Entry 7MT2 (electron microscopy, 2.76 A resolution); this record covers chains a and d of the 54 polymer chains in the assembly.

== Chain a ==
Molecule: 16S rRNA
Source organism: Mycobacterium tuberculosis H37Rv
Sequence (1537 nucleotides; numbered 1 to 1537; the number before each row is that of its first residue):
     1 UUUUGUUUGG AGAGUUUGAU CCUGGCUCAG GACGAACGCU GGCGGCGUGC UUAACACAUG
    61 CAAGUCGAAC GGAAAGGUCU CUUCGGAGAU ACUCGAGUGG CGAACGGGUG AGUAACACGU
   121 GGGUGAUCUG CCCUGCACUU CGGGAUAAGC CUGGGAAACU GGGUCUAAUA CCGGAUAGGA
   181 CCACGGGAUG CAUGUCUUGU GGUGGAAAGC GCUUUAGCGG UGUGGGAUGA GCCCGCGGCC
   241 UAUCAGCUUG UUGGUGGGGU GACGGCCUAC CAAGGCGACG ACGGGUAGCC GGCCUGAGAG
   301 GGUGUCCGGC CACACUGGGA CUGAGAUACG GCCCAGACUC CUACGGGAGG CAGCAGUGGG
   361 GAAUAUUGCA CAAUGGGCGC AAGCCUGAUG CAGCGACGCC GCGUGGGGGA UGACGGCCUU
   421 CGGGUUGUAA ACCUCUUUCA CCAUCGACGA AGGUCCGGGU UCUCUCGGAU UGACGGUAGG
   481 UGGAGAAGAA GCACCGGCCA ACUACGUGCC AGCAGCCXCG GUAAUACGUA GGGUGCGAGC
   541 GUUGUCCGGA AUUACUGGGC GUAAAGAGCU CGUAGGUGGU UUGUCGCGUU GUUCGUGAAA
   601 UCUCACGGCU UAACUGUGAG CGUGCGGGCG AUACGGGCAG ACUAGAGUAC UGCAGGGGAG
   661 ACUGGAAUUC CUGGUGUAGC GGUGGAAUGC GCAGAUAUCA GGAGGAACAC CGGUGGCGAA
   721 GGCGGGUCUC UGGGCAGUAA CUGACGCUGA GGAGCGAAAG CGUGGGGAGC GAACAGGAUU
   781 AGAUACCCUG GUAGUCCACG CCGUAAACGG UGGGUACUAG GUGUGGGUUU CCUUCCUUGG
   841 GAUCCGUGCC GUAGCUAACG CAUUAAGUAC CCCGCCUGGG GAGUACGGCC GCAAGGCUAA
   901 AACUCAAAGG AAUUGACGGG GGCCCGCACA AGCGGCGGAG CAUGUGGAUU AAUUCGAUGX
   961 AACGCGAAGA ACCUUACCUG GGUUUGACAU GCACAGGACG CGUCUAGAGA UAGGCGUUCC
  1021 CUUGUGGCCU GUGUGCAGGU GGUGCAUGGC UGUCGUCAGC UCGUGUCGUG AGAUGUUGGG
  1081 UUAAGUCCCG CAACGAGCGC AACCCUUGUC UCAUGUUGCC AGCACGUAAU GGUGGGGACU
  1141 CGUGAGAGAC UGCCGGGGUC AACUCGGAGG AAGGUGGGGA UGACGUCAAG UCAUCAUGCC
  1201 CCUUAUGUCC AGGGCUUCAC ACAUGCUACA AUGGCCGGUA CAAAGGGCUG CGAUGCCGCG
  1261 AGGUUAAGCG AAUCCUUAAA AGCCGGUCUC AGUUCGGAUC GGGGUCUGCA ACUCGACCCC
  1321 GUGAAGUCGG AGUCGCUAGU AAUCGCAGAU CAGCAACGCU GCGGUGAAUA CGUUCCCGGG
  1381 CCUUGUACAC ACCGCCCGUC ACGUCAUGAA AGUCGGUAAC ACCCGAAGCC AGUGGCCUAA
  1441 CCCUCGGGAG GGAGCUGUCG AAGGUGGGAU CGGCGAUUGG GACGAAGUCG UAACAAGGUA
  1501 GCCGUACCGG AAGGUGCGGC UGGAUCACCU CCUUUCU
Disordered / not traced: 1-7, 1527-1537
Modified residues: G7M (N7-methyl-guanosine-5'-monophosphate) at position 518, 2MG (2N-methylguanosine-5'-monophosphate) at position 959, 5MC (5-methylcytidine-5'-monophosphate) at position 960, 4OC (4n,o2'-methylcytidine-5'-monophosphate) at position 1395, UR3 (3-methyluridine-5'-monophoshate) at position 1491, MA6 (6N-dimethyladenosine-5'-monophoshate) at position 1511, MA6 (6N-dimethyladenosine-5'-monophoshate) at position 1512
Ion coordination: Mg2+ site 1 near U15 (its only coordinating residue here); Mg2+ site 2 near G24 (its only coordinating residue here); Mg2+ site 3: U51, G110; Mg2+ site 4 near A56 (its only coordinating residue here); Mg2+ site 5 near G95 (its only coordinating residue here); Mg2+ site 6 near A104 (its only coordinating residue here); Mg2+ site 7 near C105 (its only coordinating residue here); Mg2+ site 8: A111, G112, G288; Mg2+ site 9 near A167 (its only coordinating residue here); Mg2+ site 10 near G205 (its only coordinating residue here); Mg2+ site 11 near A207 (its only coordinating residue here); Mg2+ site 12 near U255 (its only coordinating residue here); 57 more Mg2+ sites not listed

== Chain d ==
Name: 30S ribosomal protein S4
Source organism: Mycobacterium tuberculosis (strain ATCC 25618 / H37Rv)
Reference sequence: P9WH35 (RS4_MYCTU); residues 1-201 here = UniProt positions 1-201
Sequence (201 residues; row label = number of the first residue in the row):
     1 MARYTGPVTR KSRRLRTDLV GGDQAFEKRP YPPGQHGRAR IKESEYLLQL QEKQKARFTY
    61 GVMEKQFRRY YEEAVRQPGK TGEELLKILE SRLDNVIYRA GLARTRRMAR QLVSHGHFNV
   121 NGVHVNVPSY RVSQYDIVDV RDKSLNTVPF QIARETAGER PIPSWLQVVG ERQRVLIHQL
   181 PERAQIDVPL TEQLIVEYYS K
Disordered / not traced: 1

== Chain a / chain d interface ==
Pairs across the interface (108; chain a residue first):
  A11(a) / Gln-49(d)  hydrogen bond to the base
  A11(a) / Glu-197(d)  hydrogen bond to the base
  A11(a) / Ser-200(d)  base contact
  A11(a) / Lys-201(d)  base contact
  C400(a) / Arg-69(d)  salt bridge to the phosphate
  G401(a) / Gln-66(d)  phosphate contact
  G401(a) / Ser-129(d)  hydrogen bond to the phosphate
  C402(a) / Gln-66(d)  phosphate contact
  C402(a) / Ser-114(d)  phosphate contact
  C402(a) / Pro-128(d)  sugar contact
  C402(a) / Ser-129(d)  hydrogen bond to the phosphate
  G403(a) / Ala-2(d)  hydrogen bond to the base
  G403(a) / Arg-3(d)  phosphate contact
  G403(a) / Arg-110(d)  salt bridge to the phosphate
  G403(a) / Ser-114(d)  hydrogen bond to the phosphate
  G403(a) / Pro-128(d)  phosphate contact
  U404(a) / Ala-2(d)  base contact
  U404(a) / Arg-3(d)  salt bridge to the phosphate
  G405(a) / Arg-3(d)  sugar contact
  G405(a) / Gln-111(d)  hydrogen bond to the sugar
  G406(a) / Arg-3(d)  salt bridge to the phosphate
  G406(a) / Arg-107(d)  salt bridge to the phosphate
  G406(a) / Met-108(d)  sugar contact
  G406(a) / Gln-111(d)  hydrogen bond to the sugar
  G407(a) / Arg-104(d)  phosphate contact
  G407(a) / Thr-105(d)  hydrogen bond to the phosphate
  G407(a) / Arg-107(d)  phosphate contact
  G408(a) / Thr-105(d)  phosphate contact
  A410(a) / Gln-24(d)  phosphate contact
  G412(a) / Lys-28(d)  base contact
  G412(a) / Arg-29(d)  base contact
  C418(a) / Gln-35(d)  sugar contact
  U425(a) / Arg-29(d)  salt bridge to the phosphate
  U425(a) / Tyr-31(d)  hydrogen bond to the phosphate
  U425(a) / Gly-34(d)  sugar contact
  U425(a) / Gln-35(d)  sugar contact
  U426(a) / Arg-13(d)  salt bridge to the phosphate
  U426(a) / Arg-29(d)  salt bridge to the phosphate
  U426(a) / Pro-33(d)  phosphate contact
  U426(a) / Gly-34(d)  phosphate contact
  G427(a) / Pro-7(d)  phosphate contact
  G427(a) / Arg-10(d)  salt bridge to the phosphate
  G427(a) / Arg-13(d)  sugar contact
  G427(a) / Arg-29(d)  hydrogen bond to the phosphate
  U428(a) / Thr-9(d)  phosphate contact
  U428(a) / Arg-13(d)  salt bridge to the phosphate
  U428(a) / Ala-25(d)  sugar contact
  U428(a) / Arg-29(d)  salt bridge to the phosphate
  A429(a) / Pro-7(d)  phosphate contact
  A429(a) / Val-8(d)  hydrogen bond to the phosphate
  A429(a) / Thr-9(d)  hydrogen bond to the phosphate
  C435(a) / Val-148(d)  phosphate contact
  C435(a) / Pro-149(d)  sugar contact
  U436(a) / His-115(d)  sugar contact
  U436(a) / His-117(d)  hydrogen bond to the sugar
  U436(a) / Thr-147(d)  sugar contact
  U436(a) / Val-148(d)  phosphate contact
  U436(a) / Pro-149(d)  sugar contact
  U437(a) / His-115(d)  sugar contact
  U437(a) / His-117(d)  phosphate contact
  U438(a) / Ser-114(d)  hydrogen bond to the sugar
  U438(a) / His-115(d)  sugar contact
  U438(a) / Asn-126(d)  hydrogen bond to the phosphate
  C439(a) / Asn-126(d)  phosphate contact
  U481(a) / Arg-141(d)  salt bridge to the phosphate
  U481(a) / Lys-143(d)  phosphate contact
  G482(a) / Lys-143(d)  salt bridge to the phosphate
  A490(a) / Ala-2(d)  base contact
  C498(a) / Lys-42(d)  salt bridge to the phosphate
  C499(a) / Tyr-46(d)  sugar contact
  A500(a) / Lys-42(d)  salt bridge to the phosphate
  A500(a) / Ser-44(d)  phosphate contact
  A500(a) / Tyr-46(d)  sugar contact
  A500(a) / Leu-47(d)  sugar contact
  A500(a) / Leu-50(d)  sugar contact
  C502(a) / His-36(d)  hydrogen bond to the phosphate
  U503(a) / His-36(d)  salt bridge to the phosphate
  G532(a) / Gly-34(d)  sugar contact
  G532(a) / Gln-35(d)  hydrogen bond to the sugar
  G533(a) / Arg-10(d)  salt bridge to the phosphate
  G533(a) / Arg-14(d)  hydrogen bond to the phosphate
  G533(a) / Gly-34(d)  sugar contact
  U534(a) / Arg-10(d)  salt bridge to the phosphate
  U534(a) / Arg-14(d)  salt bridge to the phosphate
  G535(a) / Lys-11(d)  salt bridge to the phosphate
  G535(a) / Gln-54(d)  phosphate contact
  C536(a) / Lys-53(d)  salt bridge to the phosphate
  C536(a) / Gln-54(d)  hydrogen bond to the phosphate
  C536(a) / Arg-57(d)  salt bridge to the phosphate
  C536(a) / Glu-64(d)  phosphate contact
  G537(a) / Tyr-4(d)  base contact
  G537(a) / Arg-57(d)  salt bridge to the phosphate
  G537(a) / Met-63(d)  phosphate contact
  G537(a) / Glu-64(d)  hydrogen bond to the phosphate
  G537(a) / Lys-65(d)  salt bridge to the phosphate
  A538(a) / Ala-2(d)  hydrogen bond to the phosphate
  C540(a) / Lys-65(d)  salt bridge to the phosphate
  U603(a) / Arg-76(d)  salt bridge to the phosphate
  C604(a) / Arg-76(d)  salt bridge to the phosphate
  U610(a) / His-124(d)  sugar contact
  U610(a) / Val-125(d)  sugar contact
  U610(a) / Asn-126(d)  hydrogen bond to the base
  U610(a) / Val-127(d)  base contact
  U611(a) / Val-127(d)  base contact
  U611(a) / Ser-129(d)  hydrogen bond to the sugar
  U611(a) / Tyr-130(d)  sugar contact
  A612(a) / Arg-131(d)  sugar contact
  A613(a) / Arg-69(d)  salt bridge to the phosphate
Interface residues without a listed pair, chain a (52 interface residues in all): A29, G31, G424, G480, A486, A501, G539
Interface residues without a listed pair, chain d (65 interface residues in all): Thr-5, Gly-6, Arg-38, Arg-68, Val-123, Tyr-198

== Summary ==
The interface between chain a and chain d involves 52 residues on one side and 65 on the other; the contacts
include 24 hydrogen bonds and 28 salt bridges. Polar pairs include A11(a)/Gln-49(d), A11(a)/Glu-197(d) and
G403(a)/Ala-2(d).
Here chain a is 16S rRNA (Mycobacterium tuberculosis H37Rv) and chain d is 30S ribosomal protein S4
(Mycobacterium tuberculosis (strain ATCC 25618 / H37Rv)). Entry 7MT2 (Mtb 70S initiation complex) was
determined by electron microscopy together with 7MSC, 7MSH, 7MSM, 7MSZ, 7MT3 and 7MT7 from the same study.
